PDB entry 2QFD | X-ray diffraction, 2.70 A resolution | chain A

Chain A:
Name: Probable ATP-dependent RNA helicase DDX58
Source organism: Homo sapiens
Notes: EC 3.6.1.-; fragment: Regulatory domain
Reference sequence: O95786 (DDX58_HUMAN); residue numbers follow UniProt; this construct covers 802-925
Amino-acid sequence (145 residues; each row starts with the number of its first residue):
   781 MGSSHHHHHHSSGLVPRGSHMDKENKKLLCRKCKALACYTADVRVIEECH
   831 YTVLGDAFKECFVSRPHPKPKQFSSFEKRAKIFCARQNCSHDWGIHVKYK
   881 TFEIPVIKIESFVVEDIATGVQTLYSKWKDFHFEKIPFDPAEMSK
Unresolved in the structure: 781-802, 924-925
Sequence notes: expression tag (781-801)
Ligand contacts: Hg2+ (HG): C810, C813, C864, R866, C869
Curated features (UniProtKB/Swiss-Prot):
  - binding site (Zn(2+)): C810, C813, C864, C869
  - modified residue: S854 (Phosphoserine), S855 (Phosphoserine), K858 (N6-acetyllysine), K909 (N6-acetyllysine)
  - cross-link: K812 (Glycyl lysine isopeptide (Lys-Gly) (interchain with G-Cter in ubiquitin))
  - mutagenesis: K849 (K849R: Decreased ubiquitination and function in RIG-I signaling pathway without effect on RNA-binding; when associated with R-788, R-851, R-888, R-907 and R-909), K851 (K851R: Decreased ubiquitination and function in RIG-I signaling pathway without effect on RNA-binding; when associated with R-788, R-849, R-888, R-907 and R-909), K888 (K888R: Decreased ubiquitination and function in RIG-I signaling pathway without effect on RNA-binding; when associated with R-788, R-849, R-851, R-907 and R-909), K907 (K907R: Decreased ubiquitination and function in RIG-I signaling pathway without effect on RNA-binding; when associated with R-788, R-849, R-851, R-888 and R-909), K909 (K909Q: Acetylation-mimic mutant which abolishes the ability to inhibit viral replication; K909R: Acetylation-resistant mutant which inhibits viral replication similar to the wild-type ...)

Overview:
Ligands of chain A: Hg2+. Curated annotation (UniProt) lists 4 Zn2+-binding residues and 5 mutagenesis sites.
Chain A is Probable ATP-dependent RNA helicase DDX58 (Homo sapiens); the structure, Crystal structure of the
regulatory domain of human RIG-I with bound Hg, was determined by X-ray diffraction (same publication as
2QFB).
